5C44 - chains A and H of the 15 polymer chains in the assembly; structure by X-ray diffraction, 3.95 A resolution.

Chain A:
Molecule: DNA-directed RNA polymerase II subunit RPB1
Source organism: Saccharomyces cerevisiae (strain ATCC 204508 / S288c)
Notes: EC 2.7.7.6
Reference sequence: P04050 (RPB1_YEAST); residue numbers follow UniProt; this construct covers 1-1733
Sequence (1733 residues; row label = number of the first residue in the row):
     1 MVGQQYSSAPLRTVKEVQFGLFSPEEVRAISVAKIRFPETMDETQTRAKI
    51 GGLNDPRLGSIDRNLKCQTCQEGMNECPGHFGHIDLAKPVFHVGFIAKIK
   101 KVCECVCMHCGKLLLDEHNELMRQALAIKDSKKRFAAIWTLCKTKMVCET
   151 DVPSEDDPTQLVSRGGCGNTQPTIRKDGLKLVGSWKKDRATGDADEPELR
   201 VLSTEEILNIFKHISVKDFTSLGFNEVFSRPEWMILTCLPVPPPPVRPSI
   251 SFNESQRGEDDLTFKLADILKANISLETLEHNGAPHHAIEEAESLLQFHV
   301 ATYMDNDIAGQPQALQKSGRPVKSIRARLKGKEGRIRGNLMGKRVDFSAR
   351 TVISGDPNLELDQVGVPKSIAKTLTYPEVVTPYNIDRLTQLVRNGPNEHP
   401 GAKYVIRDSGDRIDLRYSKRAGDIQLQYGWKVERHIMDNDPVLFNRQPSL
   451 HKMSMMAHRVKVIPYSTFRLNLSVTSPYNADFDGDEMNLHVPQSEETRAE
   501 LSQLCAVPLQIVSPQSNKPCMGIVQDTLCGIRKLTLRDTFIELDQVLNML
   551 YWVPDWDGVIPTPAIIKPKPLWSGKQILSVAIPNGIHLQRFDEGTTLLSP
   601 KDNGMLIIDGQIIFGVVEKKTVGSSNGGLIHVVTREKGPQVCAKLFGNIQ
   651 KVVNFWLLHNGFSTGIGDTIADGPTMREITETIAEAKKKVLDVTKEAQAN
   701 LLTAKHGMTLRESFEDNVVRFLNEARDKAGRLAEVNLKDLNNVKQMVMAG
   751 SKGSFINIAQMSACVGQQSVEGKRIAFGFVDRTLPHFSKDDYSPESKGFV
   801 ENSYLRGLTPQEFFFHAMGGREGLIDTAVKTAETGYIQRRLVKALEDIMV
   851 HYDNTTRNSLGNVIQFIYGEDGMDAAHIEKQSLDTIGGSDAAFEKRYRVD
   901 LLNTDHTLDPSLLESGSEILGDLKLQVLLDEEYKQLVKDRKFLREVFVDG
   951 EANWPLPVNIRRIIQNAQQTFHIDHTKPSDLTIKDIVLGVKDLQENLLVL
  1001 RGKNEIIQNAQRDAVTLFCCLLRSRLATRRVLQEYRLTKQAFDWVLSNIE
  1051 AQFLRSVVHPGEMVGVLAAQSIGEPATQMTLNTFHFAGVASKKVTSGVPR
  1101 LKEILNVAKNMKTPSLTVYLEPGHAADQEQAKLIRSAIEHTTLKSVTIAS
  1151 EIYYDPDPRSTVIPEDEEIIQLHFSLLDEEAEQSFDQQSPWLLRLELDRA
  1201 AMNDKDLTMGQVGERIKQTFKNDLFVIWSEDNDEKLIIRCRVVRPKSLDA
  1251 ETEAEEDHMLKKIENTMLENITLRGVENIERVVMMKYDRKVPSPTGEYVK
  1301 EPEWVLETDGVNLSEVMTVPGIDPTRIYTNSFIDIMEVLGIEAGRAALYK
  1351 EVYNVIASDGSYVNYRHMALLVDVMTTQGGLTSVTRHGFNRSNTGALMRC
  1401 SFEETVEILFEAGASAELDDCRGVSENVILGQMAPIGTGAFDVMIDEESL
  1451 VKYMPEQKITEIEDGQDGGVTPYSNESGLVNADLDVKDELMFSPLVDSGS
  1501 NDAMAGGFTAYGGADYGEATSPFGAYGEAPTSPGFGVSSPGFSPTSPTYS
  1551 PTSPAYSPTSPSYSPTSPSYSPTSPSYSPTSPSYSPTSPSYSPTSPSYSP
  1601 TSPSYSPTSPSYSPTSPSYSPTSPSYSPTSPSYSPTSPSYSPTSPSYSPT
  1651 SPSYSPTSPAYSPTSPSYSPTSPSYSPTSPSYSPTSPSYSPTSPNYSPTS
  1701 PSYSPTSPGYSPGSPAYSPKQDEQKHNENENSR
Not modelled in the structure: 1, 1082-1083, 1176-1184, 1246-1253, 1455-1733
Curated features (UniProtKB/Swiss-Prot):
  - region: P248 to D260 (Lid loop), N306 to K323 (Rudder loop), P810 to E822 (Bridging helix)
  - binding site (Zn(2+)): C67, C70, C77, H80, C107, C110, C148, C167
  - binding site (Mg(2+)): D481, D483, D485
  - modified residue: T1471 (Phosphothreonine)
  - cross-link (Glycyl lysine isopeptide (Lys-Gly)): K695 (interchain with G-Cter in ubiquitin), K1246 (interchain with G-Cter in ubiquitin), K1350 (interchain with G-Cter in ubiquitin)
  - natural variant: S1653 to P1659 (deletion: In strain: A364A)
  - mutagenesis: K1246 (K1246R: Impairs ubiquitination during transcription stress)
Cystine bridges: C67-C77

Chain H:
Molecule: DNA-directed RNA polymerases I, II, and III subunit RPABC3
Source organism: Saccharomyces cerevisiae (strain ATCC 204508 / S288c)
Reference sequence: P20436 (RPAB3_YEAST); residues 1-146 here = UniProt positions 1-146
Sequence (146 residues; each row starts with the number of its first residue):
     1 MSNTLFDDIFQVSEVDPGRYNKVCRIEAASTTQDQCKLTLDINVELFPVA
    51 AQDSLTVTIASSLNLEDTPANDSSATRSWRPPQAGDRSLADDYDYVMYGT
   101 AYKFEEVSKDLIAVYYSFGGLLMRLEGNYRNLNNLKQENAYLLIRR
Not modelled in the structure: 65-74, 136
Curated features (UniProtKB/Swiss-Prot):
  - region: D16 to T39 (Non-specific ssDNA binding)
  - modified residue: S2 (N-acetylserine), T68 (Phosphothreonine)

How chain A and chain H interact:
Pairs across the interface (57):
  R537(A) - Y20(H)
  R537(A) - V23(H)
  R537(A) - R25(H)
  R537(A) - D41(H)  salt bridge
  R537(A) - G120(H)
  R537(A) - L121(H)
  R537(A) - L122(H)
  D538(A) - Y20(H)
  D538(A) - N21(H)  hydrogen bond (side chain-backbone)
  D538(A) - K22(H)  hydrogen bond (side chain-backbone)
  F540(A) - N43(H)
  L543(A) - W79(H)  hydrophobic
  V559(A) - S78(H)
  I560(A) - S78(H)
  I560(A) - W79(H)  hydrogen bond (backbone-backbone)
  P561(A) - W79(H)
  T562(A) - W79(H)
  T562(A) - Y98(H)
  P563(A) - W79(H)
  P563(A) - Y98(H)
  A564(A) - M97(H)
  A564(A) - Y98(H)  hydrogen bond (backbone-backbone)
  A564(A) - F118(H)
  I565(A) - V96(H)
  I565(A) - M97(H)  hydrophobic
  I565(A) - L121(H)  hydrophobic
  I566(A) - V96(H)  hydrogen bond (backbone-backbone)
  I566(A) - M97(H)
  K567(A) - N43(H)
  K567(A) - L46(H)
  K567(A) - F47(H)
  K567(A) - D94(H)
  K567(A) - Y95(H)
  K567(A) - V96(H)  hydrogen bond (backbone-backbone)
  P570(A) - W79(H)  hydrophobic
  W572(A) - W79(H)  hydrophobic
  K575(A) - G119(H)
  K575(A) - G120(H)
  L597(A) - Y102(H)  hydrogen bond (backbone-side chain)
  L597(A) - Y115(H)  hydrophobic
  L598(A) - R25(H)  hydrogen bond (backbone-side chain)
  L598(A) - T39(H)
  L598(A) - Y115(H)  hydrophobic
  L598(A) - L122(H)  hydrophobic
  L598(A) - M123(H)
  L598(A) - R124(H)
  S599(A) - R25(H)  hydrogen bond (backbone-side chain)
  S599(A) - L122(H)
  P600(A) - R25(H)
  D602(A) - Y20(H)  hydrogen bond
  L606(A) - Y102(H)  hydrophobic
  I612(A) - G119(H)
  I613(A) - Y102(H)  hydrophobic
  I613(A) - S117(H)  hydrogen bond (backbone-side chain)
  I613(A) - G119(H)
  F614(A) - L122(H)  hydrophobic
  D739(A) - R19(H)
Other interface residues (no listed pair), chain A (32 interface residues in all): L536, G558, S573, Q576, K601, V735
Other interface residues (no listed pair), chain H (32 interface residues in all): T76, R77, P82, K103

Overview:
The chain A/chain H interface involves 32 residues from each chain, with 11 hydrogen bonds and 1 salt bridge.
Polar contacts include R537(A)-D41(H), D538(A)-N21(H) and D538(A)-K22(H). Curated annotation (UniProt) lists 8
Zn2+-binding residues, 3 Mg2+-binding residues and one mutagenesis site on chain A.
Here chain A is DNA-directed RNA polymerase II subunit RPB1 and chain H is DNA-directed RNA polymerases I, II,
and III subunit RPABC3, both from Saccharomyces cerevisiae (strain ATCC 204508 / S288c). Entry 5C44 (Crystal
structure of a transcribing RNA Polymerase II complex reveals a complete transcription bubble) was determined
by X-ray diffraction, deposited together with 5C3E, 5C4A, 5C4J and 5C4X.
